1GAF - chains L and H; structure by X-ray diffraction, 1.95 A resolution.

# Chain L
Name: Chimeric 48G7 fab
From: Homo sapiens
Notes: fragment: variable domains of light and heavy chains and constant domains of light and heavy chains; antibody fragment or engineered binder
Sequence (214 residues; numbered 1 to 214; the number before each row is that of its first residue):
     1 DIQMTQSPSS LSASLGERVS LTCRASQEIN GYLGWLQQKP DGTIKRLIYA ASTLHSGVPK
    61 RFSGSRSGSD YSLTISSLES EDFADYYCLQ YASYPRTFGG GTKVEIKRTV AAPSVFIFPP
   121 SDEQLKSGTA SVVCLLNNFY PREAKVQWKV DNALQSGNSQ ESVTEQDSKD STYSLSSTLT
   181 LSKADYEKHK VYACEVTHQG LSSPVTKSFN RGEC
Disulfides: Cys23-Cys88, Cys134-Cys194
Differences from the reference sequence: conflict Leu15 (Val37 in 4768677), Glu17 (Asp39 in 4768677), Ser20 (Thr42 in 4768677), 30 further conflict positions vs the reference (4768677) not listed
Ligand contacts: NPE (5-(para-nitrophenyl phosphonate)-pentanoic acid): Tyr32, Gly34, Leu36, Arg46, Ile48, Tyr49, Leu89, Tyr91, Tyr94, Arg96

# Chain H
Name: Chimeric 48G7 fab
From: Homo sapiens
Notes: fragment: variable domains of light and heavy chains and constant domains of light and heavy chains
UniProtKB: P01857 (GC1_HUMAN); residues 115-217 here correspond to UniProt positions 1-103 (UniProt number = residue number - 114)
Sequence (217 residues; each row starts with the number of its first residue):
     1 QVQLQQSGAE LVKPGASVKL SCTASGFNIK DTYMHWVKQR PKQGLEWIGR IDPANVDTKY
    61 DPKFQDKATI TADTSSKTTY LQLSSLTSED TAVYYCASYY GIYWGQGTTL TVSSASTKGP
   121 SVFPLAPSSK STSGGTAALG CLVKDYFPEP VTVSWNSGAL TSGVHTFPAV LQSSGLYSLS
   181 SVVTVPSSSL GTQTYICNVN HKPSNTKVDK KVEPKSC
Disulfides: Cys22-Cys96, Cys141-Cys197
Ligand contacts: NPE (5-(para-nitrophenyl phosphonate)-pentanoic acid): Tyr33, His35, Ser98, Tyr99, Tyr100, Gly101, Trp104
UniProt features mapped onto this chain:
  - region: Glu213 to Cys217 (Hinge)

# How chain L and chain H interact
Cross-chain cystine bridges: Cys214(L)-Cys217(H)
Contacting residue pairs (61; chain L residue first):
  Asp1(L) with Pro62(H)
  Leu36(L) with Trp104(H), hydrophobic
  Gln38(L) with Gln39(H), hydrogen bond; Tyr95(H), hydrogen bond
  Gly42(L) with Tyr95(H), hydrogen bond (backbone-side chain)
  Ile44(L) with Tyr95(H), hydrophobic; Trp104(H)
  Arg46(L) with Tyr100(H), hydrogen bond (side chain-backbone); Gly101(H); Ile102(H)
  Tyr49(L) with Tyr100(H), hydrophobic
  His55(L) with Ile102(H)
  Tyr87(L) with Gln39(H); Gln43(H); Gly44(H); Leu45(H), hydrophobic
  Tyr91(L) with Tyr100(H)
  Tyr94(L) with Tyr33(H), hydrogen bond; Trp47(H), hydrophobic; Arg50(H), hydrogen bond; Lys59(H)
  Pro95(L) with Trp47(H), hydrophobic; Asp61(H)
  Arg96(L) with Trp47(H)
  Phe98(L) with Val37(H), hydrophobic; Leu45(H); Trp47(H)
  Phe116(L) with Thr136(H); Ala138(H), hydrophobic
  Phe118(L) with Leu125(H); Ala126(H); Ala138(H)
  Pro119(L) with Ser129(H)
  Ser121(L) with Phe123(H)
  Asp122(L) with Lys215(H), salt bridge
  Glu123(L) with Pro124(H)
  Gln124(L) with Phe123(H); Lys144(H)
  Ser131(L) with Leu142(H); Lys144(H)
  Leu135(L) with Phe167(H), hydrophobic; Val182(H), hydrophobic
  Asn137(L) with His165(H); Thr184(H)
  Asn138(L) with His165(H), hydrogen bond
  Gln160(L) with Val170(H)
  Glu161(L) with Val170(H)
  Ser162(L) with Phe167(H); Pro168(H), hydrogen bond (side chain-backbone)
  Val163(L) with Pro168(H)
  Thr164(L) with Phe167(H)
  Ser174(L) with His165(H), hydrogen bond; Phe167(H)
  Leu175(L) with Phe167(H)
  Ser176(L) with Phe167(H)
  Phe209(L) with Ser129(H); Lys130(H), hydrogen bond (backbone-side chain)
  Gly212(L) with Cys217(H)
  Glu213(L) with Cys217(H), hydrogen bond (backbone-backbone)
  Cys214(L) with Lys215(H), hydrogen bond (backbone-side chain); Cys217(H), disulfide
Interface residues without a listed pair, chain L (40 interface residues in all): Ile117, Val133, Ser208
Interface residues without a listed pair, chain H (41 interface residues in all): His35, Glu46, Tyr60, Ala137, Leu139, Thr166, Ser180

# Summary
40 residues of chain L and 41 residues of chain H are in contact; the contacts include 1 disulfide bond, 12
hydrogen bonds and 1 salt bridge. Among the polar pairs are Asp122(L)-Lys215(H), Gln38(L)-Gln39(H) and
Gln38(L)-Tyr95(H).
Chain L is Chimeric 48G7 fab and chain H is Chimeric 48G7 fab, both from Homo sapiens; the structure, 48G7
hybridoma line fab complexed with hapten 5-(para-nitrophenyl phosphonate)-pentanoic acid, was determined by
X-ray diffraction.
